2A3V - chains H and A of the 8 polymer chains in the assembly; structure by X-ray diffraction, 2.80 A resolution.

== Chain H ==
Molecule: 43-nt DNA strand
Sequence (43 nucleotides; each row starts with the number of its first residue):
     1 TGCGTTGACA GTCCCTCTTG AGGCGTTTGT TATAACCGGA TCC
Not modelled in the structure: 1-6, 39-43

== Chain A ==
Molecule: site-specific recombinase IntI4
Source organism: Vibrio cholerae O1 biovar eltor str. N16961
Chain sequence (320 residues; numbered 1 to 320; the number before each row is that of its first residue):
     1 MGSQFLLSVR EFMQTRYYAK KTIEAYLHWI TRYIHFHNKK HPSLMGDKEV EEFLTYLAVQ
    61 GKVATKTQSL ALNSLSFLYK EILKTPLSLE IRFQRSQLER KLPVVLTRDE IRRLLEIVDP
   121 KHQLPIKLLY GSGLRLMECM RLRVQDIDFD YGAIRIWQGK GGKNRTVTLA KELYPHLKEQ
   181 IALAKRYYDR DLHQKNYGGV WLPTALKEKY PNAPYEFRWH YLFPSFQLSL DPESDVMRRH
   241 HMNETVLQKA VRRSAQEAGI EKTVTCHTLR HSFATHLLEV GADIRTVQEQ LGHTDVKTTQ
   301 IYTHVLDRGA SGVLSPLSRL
Not modelled in the structure: 1, 305-310
Differences from the reference sequence: engineered mutation Gly-2 (Lys in 9657688)

== Interface between chain H and chain A ==
Contacting residue pairs (16):
  DT18(H) / Ala-205(A)  sugar contact
  DT18(H) / Glu-208(A)  sugar contact
  DT18(H) / Lys-209(A)  hydrogen bond to the base
  DT19(H) / Thr-204(A)  phosphate contact
  DT19(H) / Ala-205(A)  phosphate contact
  DT19(H) / Leu-206(A)  phosphate contact
  DT19(H) / Lys-209(A)  hydrogen bond to the sugar
  DG20(H) / Arg-143(A)  base contact
  DG20(H) / Gln-145(A)  hydrogen bond to the base
  DG20(H) / Asp-146(A)  base contact
  DG20(H) / Trp-157(A)  stacking on the base
  DG20(H) / Pro-203(A)  base contact
  DG20(H) / Leu-206(A)  sugar contact
  DG20(H) / Trp-219(A)  base contact
  DA21(H) / Lys-209(A)  salt bridge to the phosphate
  DA21(H) / Tyr-210(A)  hydrogen bond to the phosphate
Interface residues without a listed pair, chain H (5 interface residues in all): DC17
Interface residues without a listed pair, chain A (13 interface residues in all): Gln-158

== In short ==
Chain H and chain A form an interface of 5 and 13 residues respectively; the contacts include 4 hydrogen
bonds, 1 salt bridge and 1 aromatic stacking contact. Polar contacts include DT18(H)/Lys-209(A),
DG20(H)/Gln-145(A) and DT19(H)/Lys-209(A).
Here chain H is a 43-nt DNA strand and chain A is site-specific recombinase IntI4 (Vibrio cholerae O1 biovar
eltor str. N16961). Entry 2A3V (Structural basis for broad DNA-specificity in integron recombination) was
determined by X-ray diffraction.
